Entry 7JRJ (electron microscopy, 3.03 A resolution); this record covers chains F and C of the 15 polymer chains in the assembly.

[Chain F]
Name: Flagellar radial spoke protein 1
Source organism: Chlamydomonas reinhardtii
Reference sequence: Q27YU0 (RSP1_CHLRE); residue numbers follow UniProt; this construct covers 1-814
Amino-acid sequence (814 residues; numbered 1 to 814; the number before each row is that of its first residue):
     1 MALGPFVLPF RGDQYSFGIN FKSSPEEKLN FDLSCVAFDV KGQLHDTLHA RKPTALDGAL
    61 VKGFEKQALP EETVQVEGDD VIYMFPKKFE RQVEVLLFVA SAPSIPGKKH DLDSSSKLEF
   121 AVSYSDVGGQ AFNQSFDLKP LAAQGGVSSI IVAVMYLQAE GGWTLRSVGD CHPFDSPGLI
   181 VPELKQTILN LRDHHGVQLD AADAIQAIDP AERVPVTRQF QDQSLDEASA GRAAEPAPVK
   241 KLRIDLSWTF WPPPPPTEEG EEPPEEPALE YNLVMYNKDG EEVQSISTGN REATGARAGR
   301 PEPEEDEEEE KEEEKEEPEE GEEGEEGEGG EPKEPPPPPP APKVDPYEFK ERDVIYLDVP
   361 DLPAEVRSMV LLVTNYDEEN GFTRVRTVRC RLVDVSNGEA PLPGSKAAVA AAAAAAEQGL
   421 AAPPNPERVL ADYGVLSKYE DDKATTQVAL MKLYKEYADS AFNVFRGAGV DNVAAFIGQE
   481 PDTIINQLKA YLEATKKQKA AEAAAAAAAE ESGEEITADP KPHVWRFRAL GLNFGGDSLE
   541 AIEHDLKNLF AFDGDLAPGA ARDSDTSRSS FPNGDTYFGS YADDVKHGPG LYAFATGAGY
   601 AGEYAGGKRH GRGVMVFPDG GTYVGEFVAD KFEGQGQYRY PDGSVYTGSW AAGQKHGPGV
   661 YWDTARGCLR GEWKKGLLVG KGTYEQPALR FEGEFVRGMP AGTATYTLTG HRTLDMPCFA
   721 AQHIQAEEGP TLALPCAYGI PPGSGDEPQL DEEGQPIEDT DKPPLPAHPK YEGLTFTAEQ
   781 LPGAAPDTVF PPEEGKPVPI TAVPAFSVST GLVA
Unresolved in the structure: 1-446, 750-760, 814
UniProt features mapped onto this chain:
  - modified residue (Asymmetric dimethylarginine): Arg-243, Arg-428
Reported in the primary citation:
  - mutagenesis - G636D: decreased stability

[Chain C]
Name: Flagellar radial spoke protein 4
Source organism: Chlamydomonas reinhardtii
Reference sequence: Q01656 (RSP4_CHLRE); residue numbers follow UniProt; this construct covers 1-465
Amino-acid sequence (466 residues; each row starts with the number of its first residue; numbering starts at 0):
     0 GMAAVDSVAQ ALAYLQVHSP QDGTSMYDHL VKLVSKVLED QPKNAVDLLE TSLLVKKSTF
    60 DPKESSPLVP IPVAPDATQT QAAVSIFGDP ELPINPATGE PVPADPPNEF EAENMLGAAA
   120 VLDCLGVGLG RELGVNIALA AKRIGEDPKL AVRSVRFFGK FLGLYSDYFV FEVAFKKEAA
   180 KEAAPAAPAP ERVEGEAASS SAPEVPVEEP GKGANKFTYL VCSSLGGPLT RLPDVTPAQV
   240 KASRRIKKLL TGRLTSHVST YPAFPGNEAN YLRALIARIS AATVVAPSDL FSLNDETGEL
   300 ERAEDWEPPA GREMAAPTAW VHVRPHLKSQ GRCEVHKREL PEDADEDEFY NEDELEEGPD
   360 LLAALEEDAQ LPGEQAAWTP IYSSASEAVK TQAGGLRSLV WPGAVCGGRG SEWTCVYVGW
   420 GVKNAPFVPL PPPPVAQEFA WGEVETQELE LKPAPPPPEE EAEADE
Unresolved in the structure: 0-5, 58-69, 93-102, 176-208, 327-358, 452-465
Construct notes: expression tag (0)
Reported in the primary citation:
  - mutagenesis - F170P, G251E: decreased stability

[Interface between chain F and chain C]
Pairs across the interface - 77 pairs, chain F then chain C:
  His-544(F) / Glu-449(C)
  His-544(F) / Leu-450(C)
  Lys-547(F) / Glu-449(C)  salt bridge
  Ala-551(F) / Leu-448(C)  hydrophobic
  Ala-560(F) / Lys-451(C)
  Arg-562(F) / Glu-447(C)  salt bridge
  Arg-562(F) / Glu-449(C)  hydrogen bond (side chain-backbone)
  Ser-569(F) / Leu-448(C)
  Ser-570(F) / Leu-448(C)
  Phe-571(F) / Gln-446(C)
  Phe-571(F) / Glu-447(C)
  Asn-573(F) / Gln-446(C)
  Asp-575(F) / Gln-446(C)
  Tyr-581(F) / Glu-447(C)  hydrogen bond
  Asp-584(F) / Leu-450(C)
  Asp-584(F) / Lys-451(C)
  Lys-586(F) / Thr-445(C)
  Lys-586(F) / Gln-446(C)  hydrogen bond (side chain-backbone)
  Lys-586(F) / Glu-447(C)  salt bridge
  Tyr-592(F) / Thr-445(C)
  Tyr-592(F) / Gln-446(C)  hydrogen bond (side chain-backbone)
  Phe-594(F) / Val-443(C)  hydrophobic
  Phe-594(F) / Glu-444(C)
  Gly-607(F) / Thr-445(C)
  Arg-609(F) / Val-443(C)
  Arg-609(F) / Thr-445(C)
  Met-615(F) / Val-443(C)  hydrophobic
  Phe-617(F) / Phe-438(C)  hydrophobic
  Pro-618(F) / Phe-438(C)  hydrophobic
  Asp-619(F) / Phe-438(C)
  Asp-630(F) / Trp-440(C)
  Asp-630(F) / Glu-444(C)
  Asp-630(F) / Thr-445(C)  hydrogen bond
  Phe-632(F) / Trp-440(C)  hydrophobic
  Tyr-638(F) / Glu-437(C)
  Tyr-638(F) / Phe-438(C)
  Tyr-640(F) / Ala-435(C)  hydrogen bond (side chain-backbone)
  Tyr-640(F) / Gln-436(C)
  Tyr-640(F) / Glu-437(C)  hydrogen bond
  Trp-650(F) / Glu-437(C)
  Gly-653(F) / Trp-440(C)  hydrogen bond (backbone-side chain)
  Lys-655(F) / Ala-435(C)
  Lys-655(F) / Glu-437(C)  salt bridge
  Tyr-661(F) / Pro-433(C)
  Tyr-661(F) / Val-434(C)
  Tyr-661(F) / Ala-435(C)  hydrogen bond (side chain-backbone)
  Asp-663(F) / Pro-432(C)
  Asp-663(F) / Pro-433(C)
  Tyr-684(F) / Tyr-260(C)
  Tyr-684(F) / Pro-431(C)  hydrophobic
  Tyr-684(F) / Pro-432(C)
  Gln-686(F) / Tyr-260(C)
  Tyr-706(F) / Pro-428(C)
  Tyr-706(F) / Leu-429(C)
  His-711(F) / His-256(C)
  His-711(F) / Thr-259(C)
  Arg-712(F) / Lys-247(C)
  Arg-712(F) / Leu-248(C)  hydrogen bond (side chain-backbone)
  Arg-712(F) / Thr-250(C)
  Arg-712(F) / Arg-252(C)
  Arg-712(F) / His-256(C)
  Arg-712(F) / Val-257(C)
  Asp-715(F) / Arg-252(C)  salt bridge
  Met-716(F) / Tyr-164(C)
  Met-716(F) / Arg-252(C)
  Pro-717(F) / Tyr-164(C)  hydrogen bond (backbone-side chain)
  Phe-719(F) / Leu-163(C)
  Phe-719(F) / Tyr-164(C)  hydrophobic
  Tyr-738(F) / Pro-428(C)  hydrogen bond (side chain-backbone)
  His-768(F) / Pro-433(C)
  Pro-769(F) / Arg-244(C)  hydrogen bond (backbone-side chain)
  Tyr-771(F) / Leu-429(C)  hydrophobic
  Tyr-771(F) / Pro-430(C)
  Leu-774(F) / Val-427(C)
  Leu-774(F) / Pro-430(C)  hydrophobic
  Phe-776(F) / Phe-426(C)
  Phe-776(F) / Pro-428(C)
Interface residues without a listed pair, chain F (58 interface residues in all): Phe-552, Val-585, Tyr-604, Lys-631, Ser-644, Ala-665, Leu-669, Pro-687, Ala-688, Leu-689, Pro-700, Thr-713, Leu-812
Interface residues without a listed pair, chain C (35 interface residues in all): Ser-258

[Overview]
Chain F and chain C form an interface of 58 and 35 residues respectively, with 13 hydrogen bonds and 5 salt
bridges. Among the polar pairs are Lys-547(F)/Glu-449(C), Arg-562(F)/Glu-447(C) and Lys-586(F)/Glu-447(C).
From the paper: F170P and G251E of chain C reduce stability; G636D of chain F reduces stability.
Chain F is Flagellar radial spoke protein 1 and chain C is Flagellar radial spoke protein 4, both from
Chlamydomonas reinhardtii; the structure, Chlamydomonas reinhardtii radial spoke head and neck (recombinant),
was determined by electron microscopy together with 7JR9 from the same study.
